1YPZ - chains C and D of the 8 polymer chains in the assembly; structure by X-ray diffraction, 3.40 A resolution.

== Chain C ==
Molecule: H2-T22 protein
Source organism: Mus musculus
Sequence (260 residues; numbered 1 to 276; 16 numbers in that range are skipped by the numbering (no residue carries them; nothing is unmodelled there); the number before each row is that of its first residue):
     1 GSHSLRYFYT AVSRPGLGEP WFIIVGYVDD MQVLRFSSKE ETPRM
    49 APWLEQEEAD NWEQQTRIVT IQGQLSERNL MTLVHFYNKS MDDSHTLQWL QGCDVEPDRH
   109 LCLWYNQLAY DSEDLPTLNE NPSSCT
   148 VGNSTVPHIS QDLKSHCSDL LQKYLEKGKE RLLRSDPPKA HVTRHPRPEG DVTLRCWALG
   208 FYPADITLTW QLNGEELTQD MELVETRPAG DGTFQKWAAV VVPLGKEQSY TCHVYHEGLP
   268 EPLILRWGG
Cystine bridges: Cys101-Cys164, Cys203-Cys259

== Chain D ==
Molecule: Beta-2-microglobulin
Source organism: Homo sapiens
UniProt: P61769 (B2MG_HUMAN); residues 1-99 here correspond to UniProt positions 20-118 (UniProt number = residue number + 19)
Sequence (102 residues; each row starts with the number of its first residue; numbers below 1 keep their minus sign (Ala-2 is residue -2)):
    -2 ADPIQRTPKI QVYSRHPAEN GKSNFLNCYV SGFHPSDIEV DLLKNGERIE KVEHSDLSFS
    58 KDWSFYLLYY TEFTPTEKDE YACRVNHVTL SQPKIVKWDR DM
Construct notes: cloning artifact (-1 to 0)
Cystine bridges: Cys25-Cys80

== Interface between chain C and chain D ==
Contacting residue pairs (51):
  Phe8(C) - Ser55(D)
  Phe8(C) - Phe56(D)
  Tyr9(C) - Phe56(D)
  Thr10(C) - Phe56(D)
  Thr10(C) - Phe62(D)
  Val12(C) - Ser33(D)
  Ile23(C) - Leu54(D)  hydrophobic
  Val25(C) - Asp53(D)
  Val25(C) - Leu54(D)
  Val25(C) - Ser55(D)
  Tyr27(C) - Asp53(D)
  Tyr27(C) - Ser55(D)
  Tyr27(C) - Tyr63(D)
  Gln32(C) - Asp53(D)  hydrogen bond
  Arg35(C) - Asp53(D)  salt bridge
  Gln96(C) - His31(D)  hydrogen bond
  Gln96(C) - Phe56(D)
  Gln96(C) - Trp60(D)
  Gln96(C) - Phe62(D)
  Trp97(C) - Phe56(D)
  Leu98(C) - Phe56(D)  hydrophobic
  Gln115(C) - Trp60(D)
  Leu116(C) - Trp60(D)
  Ala117(C) - Trp60(D)
  Ser120(C) - Ile1(D)
  Ser120(C) - His31(D)
  Asp122(C) - Trp60(D)
  His192(C) - Arg97(D)
  His192(C) - Asp98(D)  salt bridge
  Arg202(C) - Asp98(D)  salt bridge
  Arg202(C) - Met99(D)
  Trp204(C) - Asp98(D)
  Trp204(C) - Met99(D)  hydrophobic
  Val231(C) - Gln8(D)
  Glu232(C) - Gln8(D)  hydrogen bond (backbone-side chain)
  Glu232(C) - Ser28(D)  hydrogen bond
  Arg234(C) - Gln8(D)  hydrogen bond
  Arg234(C) - Tyr10(D)
  Arg234(C) - Tyr26(D)
  Arg234(C) - Met99(D)  hydrogen bond (side chain-backbone)
  Pro235(C) - Tyr10(D)  hydrogen bond (backbone-side chain)
  Pro235(C) - Tyr26(D)  hydrophobic
  Ala236(C) - Arg12(D)
  Ala236(C) - Asn24(D)
  Gly237(C) - Arg12(D)
  Asp238(C) - Arg12(D)  salt bridge
  Asp238(C) - His13(D)  salt bridge
  Gln242(C) - Tyr10(D)
  Gln242(C) - Ser11(D)  hydrogen bond (side chain-backbone)
  Gln242(C) - Arg12(D)  hydrogen bond (side chain-backbone)
  Trp244(C) - Met99(D)
Also at the interface, not in a pair above, chain C (32 interface residues in all): Trp21, Thr94, Leu206
Also at the interface, not in a pair above, chain D (24 interface residues in all): Lys6, Pro14, Leu65

== In short ==
Chain C and chain D form an interface of 32 and 24 residues respectively; the contacts include 9 hydrogen
bonds and 5 salt bridges. Among the polar pairs are Arg35(C)-Asp53(D), His192(C)-Asp98(D) and
Arg202(C)-Asp98(D).
Here chain C is H2-T22 protein (Mus musculus) and chain D is Beta-2-microglobulin (Homo sapiens). Entry 1YPZ
(Immune receptor) was determined by X-ray diffraction.
